Entry 2ZNX (X-ray diffraction, 2.30 A resolution); this record covers chains A and Y.

Chain A:
Molecule: ScFv
Source organism: Mus musculus
Notes: antibody fragment or engineered binder
Amino-acid sequence (242 residues; row label = number of the first residue in the row):
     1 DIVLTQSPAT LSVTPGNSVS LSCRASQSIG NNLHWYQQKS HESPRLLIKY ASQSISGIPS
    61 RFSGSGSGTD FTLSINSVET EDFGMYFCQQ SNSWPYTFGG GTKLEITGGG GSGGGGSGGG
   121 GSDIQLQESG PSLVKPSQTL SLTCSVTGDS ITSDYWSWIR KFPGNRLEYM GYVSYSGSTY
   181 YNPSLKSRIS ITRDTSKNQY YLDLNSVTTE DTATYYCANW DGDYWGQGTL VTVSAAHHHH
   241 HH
Not modelled in the structure: 108-122, 237-242
Differences from the reference sequence: expression tag (237-242)
Modified residues: W35, W94, W156, W158, W220, W225 (fluorotryptophane; FTR)
Disulfide bonds: C23-C88, C144-C217
Ligand contacts: 1PG (2-(2-{2-[2-(2-methoxy-ethoxy)-ethoxy]-ethoxy}-ethoxy)-ethanol): H34, Y36, L46, K49, Y50, Q89, S91, Y96, W220, D221

Chain Y:
Molecule: Lysozyme C
Source organism: Gallus gallus
Notes: EC 3.2.1.17
Reference sequence: P00698 (LYSC_CHICK); residues 1-129 here correspond to UniProt positions 19-147 (UniProt number = residue number + 18)
Amino-acid sequence (129 residues; numbered 1 to 129; the number before each row is that of its first residue):
     1 KVFGRCELAA AMKRHGLDNY RGYSLGNWVC AAKFESNFNT QATNRNTDGS TDYGILQINS
    61 RWWCNDGRTP GSRNLCNIPC SALLSSDITA SVNCAKKIVS DGNGMNAWVA WRNRCKGTDV
   121 QAWIRGCRL
Disulfide bonds: C6-C127, C30-C115, C64-C80, C76-C94
Ligand contacts: 1PG (2-(2-{2-[2-(2-methoxy-ethoxy)-ethoxy]-ethoxy}-ethoxy)-ethanol): C76, I78, A90, N93, C94
Curated features (UniProtKB/Swiss-Prot):
  - active site: E35, D52
  - binding site (substrate): D101

Interface between chain A and chain Y:
Pairs across the interface (47):
  N31(A) - R14(Y)
  N31(A) - H15(Y)  hydrogen bond (side chain-backbone)
  N31(A) - G16(Y)  hydrogen bond (side chain-backbone)
  N31(A) - K96(Y)  hydrogen bond
  N32(A) - G16(Y)  hydrogen bond (side chain-backbone)
  N32(A) - Y20(Y)
  N32(A) - K96(Y)  hydrogen bond
  Y50(A) - N93(Y)
  Y50(A) - K96(Y)
  Q53(A) - T89(Y)
  Q53(A) - N93(Y)  hydrogen bond
  S91(A) - Y20(Y)
  S91(A) - R21(Y)
  N92(A) - N19(Y)  hydrogen bond (side chain-backbone)
  N92(A) - Y20(Y)
  N92(A) - R21(Y)  hydrogen bond (backbone-backbone)
  W94(A) - R21(Y)
  Y96(A) - R21(Y)  hydrogen bond
  T152(A) - R73(Y)  hydrogen bond
  S153(A) - R73(Y)
  S153(A) - L75(Y)
  D154(A) - L75(Y)
  D154(A) - N77(Y)
  D154(A) - K97(Y)  salt bridge
  Y155(A) - W63(Y)
  Y155(A) - K97(Y)  hydrogen bond (side chain-backbone)
  Y155(A) - I98(Y)
  Y155(A) - D101(Y)
  Y172(A) - R21(Y)  hydrogen bond
  Y172(A) - S100(Y)  hydrogen bond (side chain-backbone)
  S174(A) - D101(Y)  hydrogen bond
  S174(A) - G102(Y)
  Y175(A) - W63(Y)  hydrophobic
  Y175(A) - D101(Y)  hydrogen bond (backbone-side chain)
  Y175(A) - N103(Y)  hydrogen bond
  S176(A) - D101(Y)  hydrogen bond
  S176(A) - N103(Y)
  S178(A) - D101(Y)  hydrogen bond
  S178(A) - G102(Y)  hydrogen bond (side chain-backbone)
  Y180(A) - R21(Y)
  Y180(A) - S100(Y)
  Y180(A) - D101(Y)
  Y180(A) - G102(Y)
  W220(A) - K97(Y)
  W220(A) - S100(Y)
  D221(A) - N77(Y)
  D221(A) - K97(Y)  salt bridge
Also at the interface, not in a pair above, chain A (23 interface residues in all): G30, K49, S93
Also at the interface, not in a pair above, chain Y (22 interface residues in all): D18, N74, A107

Summary:
Chain A and chain Y form an interface of 23 and 22 residues respectively; the contacts include 19 hydrogen
bonds and 2 salt bridges. Among the polar pairs are D154(A)-K97(Y), D221(A)-K97(Y) and N31(A)-H15(Y). Compound
1PG is bound between chain A and chain Y.
Chain A is ScFv (Mus musculus) and chain Y is Lysozyme C (Gallus gallus); the structure, 5-Fluorotryptophan
Incorporated ScFv10 Complexed to Hen Egg Lysozyme, was determined by X-ray diffraction together with 2ZNW from
the same study.
